7WQ3 - chains B and G of the 6 polymer chains in the assembly; structure by electron microscopy, 2.70 A resolution.

# Chain B
Molecule: Guanine nucleotide-binding protein G(I)/G(S)/G(T) subunit beta-1
UniProt: P54311 (GBB1_RAT); residue numbers follow UniProt; this construct covers 2-340
Amino-acid sequence (351 residues; row label = number of the first residue in the row; numbers below 1 keep their minus sign (Met-10 is residue -10)):
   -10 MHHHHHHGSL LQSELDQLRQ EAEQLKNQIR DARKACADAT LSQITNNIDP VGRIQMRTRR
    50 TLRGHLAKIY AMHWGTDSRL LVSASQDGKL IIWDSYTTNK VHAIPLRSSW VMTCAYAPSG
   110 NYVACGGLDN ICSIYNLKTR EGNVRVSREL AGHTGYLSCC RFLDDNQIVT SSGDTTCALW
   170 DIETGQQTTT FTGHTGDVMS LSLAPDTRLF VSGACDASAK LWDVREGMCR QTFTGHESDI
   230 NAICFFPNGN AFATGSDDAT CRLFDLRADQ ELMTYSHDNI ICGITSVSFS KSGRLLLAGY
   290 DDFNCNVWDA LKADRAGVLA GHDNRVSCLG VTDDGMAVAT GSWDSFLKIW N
Disordered / not traced: -10 to 1
Sequence notes: initiating methionine (-10); expression tag (-9 to 1)
UniProt features mapped onto this chain:
  - modified residue: Ser2 (N-acetylserine), His266 (Phosphohistidine)

# Chain G
Molecule: Guanine nucleotide-binding protein G(I)/G(S)/G(O) subunit gamma-2
Source organism: Bos taurus
UniProt: P63212 (GBG2_BOVIN); residues 1-71 here = UniProt positions 1-71
Amino-acid sequence (71 residues; row label = number of the first residue in the row):
     1 MASNNTASIA QARKLVEQLK MEANIDRIKV SKAAADLMAY CEAHAKEDPL LTPVPASENP
    61 FREKKFFCAI L
Disordered / not traced: 1-4, 63-71
UniProt features mapped onto this chain:
  - modified residue: Ala2 (N-acetylalanine), Cys68 (Cysteine methyl ester)
  - lipidation: Cys68 (S-geranylgeranyl cysteine)

# Interface between chain B and chain G
Residue-residue contacts (68):
  Leu7(B) with Ile9(G); Ala12(G), hydrophobic
  Glu10(B) with Val16(G)
  Ala11(B) with Leu19(G)
  Leu14(B) with Val16(G), hydrophobic; Lys20(G)
  Lys15(B) with Leu19(G)
  Ile18(B) with Leu19(G); Ala23(G), hydrophobic; Arg27(G)
  Cys25(B) with Lys29(G); Val30(G)
  Ala26(B) with Val30(G), hydrophobic
  Asp27(B) with Lys29(G); Val30(G); Ser31(G)
  Ala28(B) with Val30(G)
  Leu30(B) with Ala34(G), hydrophobic
  Thr34(B) with Met38(G)
  Ile37(B) with Met38(G), hydrophobic
  Val40(B) with Leu51(G), hydrophobic
  Met45(B) with Leu50(G), hydrophobic
  Arg48(B) with Phe61(G)
  Arg49(B) with Pro60(G); Phe61(G), hydrogen bond (side chain-backbone); Arg62(G)
  Ser84(B) with Phe61(G)
  Tyr85(B) with Pro60(G); Phe61(G), hydrophobic
  Met217(B) with Met21(G), hydrophobic
  Cys218(B) with Gln18(G), hydrogen bond (backbone-side chain)
  Arg219(B) with Glu22(G)
  Gln220(B) with Glu22(G)
  Thr221(B) with Glu22(G), hydrogen bond (backbone-side chain)
  Phe235(B) with Cys41(G), hydrophobic
  Pro236(B) with Tyr40(G)
  Asn237(B) with Leu37(G); Tyr40(G)
  Asp254(B) with Ala33(G); Leu37(G)
  Arg256(B) with Arg27(G); Ile28(G); Asp36(G), salt bridge
  Ala257(B) with Val30(G), hydrophobic
  Asp258(B) with Arg27(G), salt bridge
  Gln259(B) with Val30(G)
  Leu261(B) with Leu37(G), hydrophobic
  Ser279(B) with Asp48(G); Leu50(G)
  Lys280(B) with Glu47(G)
  Ser281(B) with Tyr40(G); Cys41(G); His44(G); Asp48(G), hydrogen bond
  Gly282(B) with Cys41(G)
  Arg283(B) with Leu51(G)
  Leu284(B) with Leu50(G)
  Asp323(B) with Pro49(G)
  Gly324(B) with Pro49(G); Leu50(G)
  Met325(B) with Pro49(G), hydrophobic; Pro60(G); Phe61(G), hydrophobic
  Ala326(B) with Phe61(G), hydrophobic
  Val327(B) with Leu50(G), hydrophobic
  Ile338(B) with Phe61(G), hydrophobic
  Asn340(B) with Val54(G); Asn59(G), hydrogen bond
Also at the interface, not in a pair above, chain B (55 interface residues in all): Leu4, Ala21, Arg22, Ile33, Ile43, Asn239, Ala240, Leu300, Val320
Also at the interface, not in a pair above, chain G (34 interface residues in all): Ser8, Arg13

# Overview
55 residues of chain B face 34 of chain G across their interface, with 5 hydrogen bonds and 2 salt bridges.
Among the polar pairs are Arg256(B)-Asp36(G), Asp258(B)-Arg27(G) and Arg49(B)-Phe61(G).
Chain B is Guanine nucleotide-binding protein G(I)/G(S)/G(T) subunit beta-1 and chain G is Guanine
nucleotide-binding protein G(I)/G(S)/G(O) subunit gamma-2 (Bos taurus); the structure, Galanin-bound galanin
receptor 1 in complex with Gi, was determined by electron microscopy together with 7WQ4 from the same study.
